Entry 9C3C (electron microscopy, 4.30 A resolution (low resolution: residue-level contacts below are approximate; hydrogen-bond / salt-bridge calls are withheld)); this record covers chains b and d of the 9 polymer chains in the assembly.

Chain b:
Molecule: Beta-sarcoglycan
From: Oryctolagus cuniculus
UniProtKB: Q28635 (SGCB_RABIT); residue numbers follow UniProt; this construct covers 1-318
Amino-acid sequence (318 residues; numbered 1 to 318; the number before each row is that of its first residue):
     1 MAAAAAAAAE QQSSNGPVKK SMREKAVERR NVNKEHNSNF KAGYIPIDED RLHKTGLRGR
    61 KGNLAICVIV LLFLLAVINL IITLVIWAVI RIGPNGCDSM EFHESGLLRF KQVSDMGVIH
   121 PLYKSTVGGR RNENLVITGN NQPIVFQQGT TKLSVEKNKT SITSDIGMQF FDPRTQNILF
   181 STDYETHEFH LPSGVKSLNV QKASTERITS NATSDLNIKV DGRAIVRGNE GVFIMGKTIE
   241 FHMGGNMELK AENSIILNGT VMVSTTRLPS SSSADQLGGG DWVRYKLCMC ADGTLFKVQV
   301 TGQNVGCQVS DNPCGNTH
Unresolved in the structure: 1-56
Cystine bridges: Cys288-Cys307, Cys290-Cys314
Covalent attachments: N-acetylglucosamine (NAG) linked to Asn158, Asn211; glycan linked to Asn258
UniProt features mapped onto this chain:
  - glycosylation (N-linked (GlcNAc...) asparagine): Asn158, Asn211, Asn258

Chain d:
Molecule: Sarcoglycan delta
From: Oryctolagus cuniculus
UniProtKB: G1SGL0 (G1SGL0_RABIT); residues 1-289 here correspond to UniProt positions 36-324 (UniProt number = residue number + 35)
Amino-acid sequence (289 residues; numbered 1 to 289; the number before each row is that of its first residue):
     1 MPQEQYTHHR STMPSAEGPQ VYKVGIYGWR KRCLYFFVLL LMILILVNLA MTIWILKVMN
    61 FTIDGMGNLR ITEKGLKLEG DSEFLQPLYA KEIQSRPGNA LYFKSARNVT VNILNDQTKV
   121 LTQLITGPKA VEAYGKKFEV KTVSGKLLFS ADDNEVVVGA ERLRVLGAEG TVFPKSIETP
   181 NVRADPFKEL RLESPTRALV MEAPKGVEIN AEAGNMEATC RTELRLESKD GEIKLDAAKI
   241 KLPRLPHGSY TPTGTRQKVF EICVCANGRL FLSQAGTGST CQINTSVCL
Unresolved in the structure: 1-20
Cystine bridges: Cys263-Cys281, Cys265-Cys288
Covalent attachments: N-acetylglucosamine (NAG) linked to Asn108

Chain b / chain d interface:
Contacting residue pairs - 317 pairs, chain b then chain d:
  Phe73(b) - Leu41(d)
  Ala76(b) - Leu44(d)
  Ala76(b) - Ile45(d)
  Asn79(b) - Asn48(d)
  Leu80(b) - Leu44(d)
  Leu80(b) - Asn48(d)
  Thr83(b) - Asn48(d)
  Thr83(b) - Thr52(d)
  Ile86(b) - Ile55(d)
  Trp87(b) - Trp54(d)
  Trp87(b) - Ile55(d)
  Gly93(b) - Trp54(d)
  Pro94(b) - Trp54(d)
  Cys97(b) - Met59(d)
  Met100(b) - Met59(d)
  Phe102(b) - Met59(d)
  Phe102(b) - Asn60(d)
  Phe102(b) - Met66(d)
  Phe102(b) - Gly67(d)
  Gly106(b) - Asn68(d)
  Leu107(b) - Asp81(d)
  Leu108(b) - Asp81(d)
  Leu108(b) - Ser82(d)
  Leu108(b) - Glu83(d)
  Arg109(b) - Glu83(d)
  Arg109(b) - Phe84(d)
  Arg109(b) - Leu85(d)
  Phe110(b) - Glu83(d)
  Phe110(b) - Phe84(d)
  Gln112(b) - Gln86(d)
  Val113(b) - Gln86(d)
  Val113(b) - Pro87(d)
  Ser114(b) - Pro87(d)
  Ser114(b) - Leu88(d)
  Ser114(b) - Tyr89(d)
  Asp115(b) - Tyr89(d)
  Met116(b) - Tyr89(d)
  Gly117(b) - Ala90(d)
  Gly117(b) - Lys91(d)
  Gly117(b) - Glu92(d)
  Val118(b) - Glu92(d)
  Ile119(b) - Glu92(d)
  Ile119(b) - Ile93(d)
  Ile119(b) - Gln94(d)
  His120(b) - Gln94(d)
  Pro121(b) - Arg96(d)
  Pro121(b) - Leu101(d)
  Leu122(b) - Arg96(d)
  Leu122(b) - Asn99(d)
  Thr126(b) - Tyr102(d)
  Thr126(b) - Lys104(d)
  Val127(b) - Tyr102(d)
  Val127(b) - Phe103(d)
  Val127(b) - Lys104(d)
  Gly128(b) - Lys104(d)
  Gly129(b) - Lys104(d)
  Arg130(b) - Glu83(d)
  Asn132(b) - Arg107(d)
  Glu133(b) - Ser105(d)
  Glu133(b) - Arg107(d)
  Asn134(b) - Arg107(d)
  Asn134(b) - Asn108(d)
  Leu135(b) - Lys104(d)
  Leu135(b) - Ser105(d)
  Leu135(b) - Asn108(d)
  Leu135(b) - Val109(d)
  Leu135(b) - Thr110(d)
  Val136(b) - Thr110(d)
  Val136(b) - Asn112(d)
  Ile137(b) - Phe103(d)
  Ile137(b) - Val111(d)
  Ile137(b) - Asn112(d)
  Thr138(b) - Asn112(d)
  Thr138(b) - Ile113(d)
  Thr138(b) - Leu114(d)
  Gly139(b) - Asn112(d)
  Gly139(b) - Ile113(d)
  Gly139(b) - Leu114(d)
  Asn141(b) - Leu114(d)
  Asn141(b) - Asp116(d)
  Gln142(b) - Ile113(d)
  Val155(b) - Ile113(d)
  Val155(b) - Leu124(d)
  Glu156(b) - Thr122(d)
  Lys157(b) - Ile113(d)
  Lys157(b) - Leu121(d)
  Lys157(b) - Thr122(d)
  Asn158(b) - Thr122(d)
  Lys159(b) - Lys137(d)
  Lys159(b) - Glu139(d)
  Thr160(b) - Glu139(d)
  Ile162(b) - Glu139(d)
  Ile162(b) - Val140(d)
  Ile162(b) - Lys141(d)
  Thr163(b) - Lys141(d)
  Ser164(b) - Lys141(d)
  Ser164(b) - Thr142(d)
  Ser164(b) - Val143(d)
  Asp165(b) - Thr142(d)
  Asp165(b) - Val143(d)
  Met168(b) - Phe138(d)
  Met168(b) - Val140(d)
  Phe180(b) - Phe149(d)
  Thr182(b) - Leu148(d)
  Tyr184(b) - Leu148(d)
  Tyr184(b) - Val158(d)
  Tyr184(b) - Gly159(d)
  Tyr184(b) - Ala160(d)
  Glu188(b) - Arg164(d)
  Phe189(b) - Val158(d)
  Phe189(b) - Leu163(d)
  Phe189(b) - Arg164(d)
  Leu191(b) - Leu163(d)
  Leu191(b) - Phe173(d)
  Val195(b) - Pro174(d)
  Lys196(b) - Phe173(d)
  Lys196(b) - Pro174(d)
  Lys196(b) - Lys175(d)
  Lys196(b) - Ser176(d)
  Ser197(b) - Lys175(d)
  Ser197(b) - Ser176(d)
  Leu198(b) - Phe173(d)
  Leu198(b) - Ser176(d)
  Leu198(b) - Ile177(d)
  Leu198(b) - Glu178(d)
  Asn199(b) - Glu178(d)
  Val200(b) - Leu163(d)
  Val200(b) - Glu178(d)
  Val200(b) - Thr179(d)
  Val200(b) - Pro180(d)
  Gln201(b) - Pro180(d)
  Lys202(b) - Asn181(d)
  Ala203(b) - Thr179(d)
  Ala203(b) - Asn181(d)
  Ala203(b) - Val182(d)
  Ala203(b) - Arg183(d)
  Ser204(b) - Arg183(d)
  Thr205(b) - Arg183(d)
  Thr205(b) - Leu190(d)
  Glu206(b) - Glu189(d)
  Glu206(b) - Leu190(d)
  Glu206(b) - Arg191(d)
  Arg207(b) - Arg191(d)
  Arg207(b) - Glu193(d)
  Ile208(b) - Arg191(d)
  Ile208(b) - Leu192(d)
  Ile208(b) - Glu193(d)
  Thr209(b) - Glu193(d)
  Thr209(b) - Pro195(d)
  Ser210(b) - Glu193(d)
  Ser210(b) - Ser194(d)
  Ser210(b) - Pro195(d)
  Ala212(b) - Thr196(d)
  Thr213(b) - Arg197(d)
  Ser214(b) - Arg197(d)
  Asp215(b) - Arg197(d)
  Asp215(b) - Ala198(d)
  Leu216(b) - Glu193(d)
  Leu216(b) - Ala198(d)
  Leu216(b) - Leu199(d)
  Leu216(b) - Val200(d)
  Asn217(b) - Val200(d)
  Ile218(b) - Leu192(d)
  Ile218(b) - Val200(d)
  Ile218(b) - Met201(d)
  Ile218(b) - Glu202(d)
  Lys219(b) - Glu202(d)
  Val220(b) - Glu202(d)
  Val220(b) - Ala203(d)
  Val220(b) - Pro204(d)
  Asp221(b) - Lys205(d)
  Gly222(b) - Ala203(d)
  Gly222(b) - Lys205(d)
  Arg223(b) - Lys205(d)
  Arg223(b) - Gly206(d)
  Arg223(b) - Glu208(d)
  Ala224(b) - Ala203(d)
  Ala224(b) - Gly206(d)
  Ala224(b) - Val207(d)
  Ala224(b) - Glu208(d)
  Ile225(b) - Glu208(d)
  Val226(b) - Glu208(d)
  Val226(b) - Ile209(d)
  Val226(b) - Asn210(d)
  Arg227(b) - Asn210(d)
  Arg227(b) - Glu212(d)
  Gly228(b) - Asn210(d)
  Gly228(b) - Ala211(d)
  Gly228(b) - Glu212(d)
  Asn229(b) - Ala213(d)
  Glu230(b) - Gly214(d)
  Gly231(b) - Gly214(d)
  Gly231(b) - Asn215(d)
  Val232(b) - Ile209(d)
  Val232(b) - Asn215(d)
  Val232(b) - Met216(d)
  Val232(b) - Glu217(d)
  Phe233(b) - Glu217(d)
  Ile234(b) - Glu217(d)
  Ile234(b) - Ala218(d)
  Ile234(b) - Thr219(d)
  Met235(b) - Thr219(d)
  Gly236(b) - Thr219(d)
  Gly236(b) - Cys220(d)
  Gly236(b) - Arg221(d)
  Lys237(b) - Arg221(d)
  Lys237(b) - Thr222(d)
  Lys237(b) - Glu223(d)
  Thr238(b) - Thr222(d)
  Ile239(b) - Thr219(d)
  Ile239(b) - Cys220(d)
  Ile239(b) - Glu223(d)
  Ile239(b) - Leu224(d)
  Ile239(b) - Arg225(d)
  Glu240(b) - Arg225(d)
  Phe241(b) - Arg225(d)
  Phe241(b) - Leu226(d)
  Phe241(b) - Glu227(d)
  His242(b) - Arg225(d)
  His242(b) - Glu227(d)
  Met243(b) - Glu227(d)
  Met243(b) - Ser228(d)
  Met243(b) - Lys229(d)
  Gly244(b) - Ser228(d)
  Gly244(b) - Lys229(d)
  Gly244(b) - Asp230(d)
  Gly244(b) - Gly231(d)
  Gly245(b) - Ser228(d)
  Gly245(b) - Gly231(d)
  Asn246(b) - Gly231(d)
  Asn246(b) - Glu232(d)
  Met247(b) - Glu232(d)
  Met247(b) - Ile233(d)
  Met247(b) - Lys234(d)
  Glu248(b) - Lys234(d)
  Leu249(b) - Lys234(d)
  Leu249(b) - Leu235(d)
  Leu249(b) - Asp236(d)
  Lys250(b) - Lys234(d)
  Lys250(b) - Asp236(d)
  Ala251(b) - Asp236(d)
  Ala251(b) - Ala237(d)
  Asn253(b) - Ala238(d)
  Asn253(b) - Lys239(d)
  Ser254(b) - Ala237(d)
  Ser254(b) - Lys239(d)
  Ser254(b) - Ile240(d)
  Ser254(b) - Lys241(d)
  Ile255(b) - Ala237(d)
  Ile255(b) - Lys239(d)
  Ile255(b) - Ile240(d)
  Ile255(b) - Lys241(d)
  Ile256(b) - Lys241(d)
  Leu257(b) - Leu235(d)
  Leu257(b) - Lys241(d)
  Leu257(b) - Leu242(d)
  Leu257(b) - Pro243(d)
  Asn258(b) - Pro243(d)
  Asn258(b) - Arg244(d)
  Gly259(b) - Arg244(d)
  Gly259(b) - Leu245(d)
  Thr260(b) - Arg244(d)
  Val261(b) - Leu245(d)
  Thr265(b) - Leu272(d)
  Arg267(b) - Ser228(d)
  Arg267(b) - Lys229(d)
  Leu268(b) - Leu272(d)
  Pro269(b) - Phe271(d)
  Pro269(b) - Leu272(d)
  Ser270(b) - Leu272(d)
  Ser271(b) - Phe271(d)
  Ser271(b) - Leu272(d)
  Ser271(b) - Ser273(d)
  Ser271(b) - Gln274(d)
  Ser271(b) - Asn284(d)
  Ser272(b) - Ile283(d)
  Ser272(b) - Asn284(d)
  Asp275(b) - Ile283(d)
  Asp275(b) - Asn284(d)
  Leu277(b) - Gln282(d)
  Leu277(b) - Ile283(d)
  Gly278(b) - Ile283(d)
  Gly279(b) - Gln282(d)
  Gly279(b) - Ile283(d)
  Gly279(b) - Asn284(d)
  Gly279(b) - Thr285(d)
  Gly280(b) - Gln282(d)
  Asp281(b) - Gln282(d)
  Arg284(b) - Cys263(d)
  Arg284(b) - Val264(d)
  Arg284(b) - Phe271(d)
  Arg284(b) - Cys281(d)
  Arg284(b) - Gln282(d)
  Arg284(b) - Ile283(d)
  Arg284(b) - Asn284(d)
  Arg284(b) - Thr285(d)
  Arg284(b) - Cys288(d)
  Tyr285(b) - Val264(d)
  Lys286(b) - Glu261(d)
  Lys286(b) - Ile262(d)
  Lys286(b) - Cys281(d)
  Met289(b) - Leu242(d)
  Gly293(b) - Ile240(d)
  Gly293(b) - Lys241(d)
  Gly293(b) - Leu242(d)
  Thr294(b) - Ile240(d)
  Thr294(b) - Lys241(d)
  Leu295(b) - Ile240(d)
  Leu295(b) - Leu242(d)
  Val300(b) - Ser279(d)
  Gly302(b) - Ser279(d)
  Gly302(b) - Gln282(d)
  Gln303(b) - Gly278(d)
  Gln303(b) - Ser279(d)
  Gln303(b) - Gln282(d)
  Asn304(b) - Ser279(d)
  Val305(b) - Ser279(d)
Other interface residues (no listed pair), chain b (169 interface residues in all): Ile69, Val77, Ile92, Asn95, Gly96, Lys111, Asn140, Ile144, Thr150, Ser161, Ile166, Gly167, His190, Asn211, Glu252, Ser273, Trp282, Leu287, Thr301
Other interface residues (no listed pair), chain d (164 interface residues in all): Leu34, Val58, Leu69, Leu78, Gly80, Ser95, Ala106, Asn115, Tyr134, Glu161, Arg162, Val165, Leu166, Thr171, Ala184, Asp185, Pro246, Ala266, Leu270, Thr280, Val287

Summary:
The interface between chain b and chain d involves 169 residues on one side and 164 on the other. Covalently
linked N-acetylglucosamine: at Asn158(b) and Asn211(b). N-acetylglucosamine is covalently linked to Asn108(d).
Here chain b is Beta-sarcoglycan and chain d is Sarcoglycan delta, both from Oryctolagus cuniculus. Entry 9C3C
(Cryo-EM structure of native dystrophin-glycoprotein complex (DGC)) was determined by electron microscopy.
